PDB entry 6FJ9 | X-ray diffraction, 1.50 A resolution | chain A

# Chain A
Name: Thaumatin-1
From: Thaumatococcus daniellii
UniProt: P02883 (THM1_THADA); numbering as in UniProt (aligned over 1-207)
Amino-acid sequence (207 residues; row label = number of the first residue in the row):
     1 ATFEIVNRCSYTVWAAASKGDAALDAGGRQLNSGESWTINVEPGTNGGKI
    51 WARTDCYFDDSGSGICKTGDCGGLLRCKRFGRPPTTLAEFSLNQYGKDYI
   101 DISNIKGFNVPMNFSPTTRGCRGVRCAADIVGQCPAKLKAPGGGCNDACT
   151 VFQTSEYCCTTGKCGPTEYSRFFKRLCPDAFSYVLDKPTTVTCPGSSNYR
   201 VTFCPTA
Disordered / not traced: 207
Cystine bridges: Cys9-Cys204, Cys56-Cys66, Cys71-Cys77, Cys121-Cys193, Cys126-Cys177, Cys134-Cys145, Cys149-Cys158, Cys159-Cys164

# In short
Chain A is Thaumatin-1 (Thaumatococcus daniellii); the structure, Structure of Thaumatin collected from an in
situ crystal on ID30B at 17.5 keV, was determined by X-ray diffraction together with 6FID, 6FJ4, 6FJ6, 6FJ2
and 6FJ8 from the same study.
